PDB entry 9MXA | X-ray diffraction, 2.59 A resolution | chains A and E of the 4 polymer chains in the assembly

Chain A:
Protein: Friend leukemia integration 1 transcription factor
Source organism: Homo sapiens
Notes: fragment: DNA-binding domain (residues 259-399)
Reference sequence: Q01543 (FLI1_HUMAN); residue numbers follow UniProt; this construct covers 259-399
Chain sequence (145 residues; row label = number of the first residue in the row):
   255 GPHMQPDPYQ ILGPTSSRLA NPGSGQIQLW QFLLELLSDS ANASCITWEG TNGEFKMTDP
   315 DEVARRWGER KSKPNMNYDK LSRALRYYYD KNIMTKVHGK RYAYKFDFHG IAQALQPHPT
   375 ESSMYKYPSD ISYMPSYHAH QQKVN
Unresolved in the structure: 255-280, 370-399
Sequence notes: expression tag (255-258)
UniProt features mapped onto this chain:
  - DNA-binding region: Ile281 to Asp361 (ETS)
  - natural variant: Arg324 (R324W: In BDPLT21), Arg337 (R337Q: In BDPLT21; R337W: In BDPLT21), Tyr343 (Y343C: In BDPLT21), Lys345 (K345E: In BDPLT21)
What the authors report for this chain:
  - binding site for the 15-nt DNA strand: Asp333, Lys345
  - binding site for the 15-nt DNA strand (chain E): Tyr341
  - mutagenesis - N329E: decreased binding to the 15-nt DNA strand (chain E)
  - mutagenesis - D333G: increased binding to the 15-nt DNA strand (chain E)
  - mutagenesis - F362A: unchanged binding to the 15-nt DNA strand (chain E) (citing earlier work)
  - self-association interface (contacts with another copy of this molecule); pairs are residue here / residue on that copy: Asn329-Gln367 (hydrogen bond), Asn331-Lys345, Asp333-Tyr341

Chain E:
Molecule: 15-nt DNA strand
Sequence (15 nucleotides; numbered 1 to 15; the number before each row is that of its first residue):
     1 GACCGGAAGG AAGTG

How chain A and chain E interact:
Pairs across the interface (15):
  Tyr332(A) - DA7(E)  hydrogen bond to the phosphate
  Arg337(A) - DG9(E)  hydrogen bond to the base
  Arg337(A) - DG10(E)  hydrogen bond to the base
  Arg337(A) - DA11(E)  base contact
  Arg340(A) - DA8(E)  hydrogen bond to the base
  Arg340(A) - DG9(E)  hydrogen bond to the base
  Tyr343(A) - DA8(E)  hydrogen bond to the phosphate
  Tyr343(A) - DG9(E)  phosphate contact
  Lys350(A) - DA7(E)  salt bridge to the phosphate
  Lys350(A) - DA8(E)  phosphate contact
  Lys354(A) - DA7(E)  phosphate contact
  Arg355(A) - DG6(E)  phosphate contact
  Arg355(A) - DA7(E)  phosphate contact
  Tyr356(A) - DG6(E)  hydrogen bond to the phosphate
  Tyr356(A) - DA7(E)  hydrogen bond to the phosphate
Other interface residues (no listed pair), chain A (9 interface residues in all): Tyr358
Other interface residues (no listed pair), chain E (7 interface residues in all): DG5

Summary:
9 residues of chain A and 7 residues of chain E are in contact, with 8 hydrogen bonds and 1 salt bridge. Among
the polar pairs are Arg337(A)-DG9(E), Arg337(A)-DG10(E) and Arg340(A)-DA8(E). The paper reports a binding site
for the 15-nt DNA strand at Asp333(A) and Lys345(A); N329E of chain A reduces binding to the 15-nt DNA strand
(chain E); 3 substitutions were tested in all.
Here chain A is Friend leukemia integration 1 transcription factor (Homo sapiens) and chain E is a 15-nt DNA
strand. Entry 9MXA (Crystal structure of the DNA binding domain of FLI1 (wild-type) in complex with a DNA
containing ...) was determined by X-ray diffraction (same publication as 9CP6, 9MWY, 9MX8 and 9MX9).
